7BGE - chains a and n of the 9 polymer chains in the assembly; structure by electron microscopy, 3.60 A resolution.

== Chain a ==
Molecule: 16S ribosomal RNA
Organism: Staphylococcus aureus subsp. aureus NCTC 8325
Sequence (1556 nucleotides; each row starts with the number of its first residue):
     1 UUUUCUGGAG AGUUUGAUCC UGGCUCAGGA UGAACGCUGG CGGCGUGCCU AAUACAUGCA
    61 AGUCGAGCGA ACGGACGAGA AGCUUGCUUC UCUGAUGUUA GCGGCGGACG GGUGAGUAAC
   121 ACGUGGAUAA CCUACCUAUA AGACUGGGAU AACUUCGGGA AACCGUAGCU AAUACCGGAU
   181 AAUAUUUUGA ACCGCAUGGU UCAAAAGUGA AAGACGGUCU UGCUGUCACU UAUAGAUGGA
   241 UCCGCGCUGC AUUAGCUAGU UGGUAAGGUA ACGGCUUACC AAGGCAACGA UGCAUAGCCG
   301 ACCUGAGAGG GUGAUCGGCC ACACUGGAAC UGAGACACGG UCCAGACUCC UACGGGAGGC
   361 AGCAGUAGGG AAUCUUCCGC AAUGGGCGAA AGCCUGACGG AGCAACGCCG CGUGAGUGAU
   421 GAAGGUCUUC GGAUCGUAAA ACUCUGUUAU UAGGGAAGAA CAUAUGUGUA AGUAACUGUG
   481 CACAUCUUGA CGGUACCUAA UCAGAAAGCC ACGGCUAACU ACGUGCCAGC AGCCGCGGUA
   541 AUACGUAGGU GGCAAGCGUU AUCCGGAAUU AUUGGGCGUA AAGCGCGCGU AGGCGGUUUU
   601 UUAAGUCUGA UGUGAAAGCC CACGGCUCAA CCGUGGAGGG UCAUUGGAAA CUGGAAAACU
   661 UGAGUGCAGA AGAGGAAAGU GGAAUUCCAU GUGUAGCGGU GAAAUGCGCA GAGAUAUGGA
   721 GGAACACCAG UGGCGAAGGC GACUUUCUGG UCUGUAACUG ACGCUGAUGU GCGAAAGCGU
   781 GGGGAUCAAA CAGGAUUAGA UACCCUGGUA GUCCACGCCG UAAACGAUGA GUGCUAAGUG
   841 UUAGGGGGUU UCCCGCCCCU UAGUGCUGCA GCUAACGCAU UAAGCACUCC GCCUGGGGAG
   901 UACGACCGCA AGGUUGAAAC UCAAAGGAAU UGACGGGGAC CCGCACAAGC GGUGGAGCAU
   961 GUGGUUUAAU UCGAAGCAAC GCGAAGAACC UUACCAAAUC UUGACAUCCU UUGACAACUC
  1021 UAGAGAUAGA GCCUUCCCCU UCGGGGGACA AAGUGACAGG UGGUGCAUGG UUGUCGUCAG
  1081 CUCGUGUCGU GAGAUGUUGG GUUAAGUCCC GCAACGAGCG CAACCCUUAA GCUUAGUUGC
  1141 CAUCAUUAAG UUGGGCACUC UAAGUUGACU GCCGGUGACA AACCGGAGGA AGGUGGGGAU
  1201 GACGUCAAAU CAUCAUGCCC CUUAUGAUUU GGGCUACACA CGUGCUACAA UGGACAAUAC
  1261 AAAGGGCAGC GAAACCGCGA GGUCAAGCAA AUCCCAUAAA GUUGUUCUCA GUUCGGAUUG
  1321 UAGUCUGCAA CUCGACUACA UGAAGCUGGA AUCGCUAGUA AUCGUAGAUC AGCAUGCUAC
  1381 GGUGAAUACG UUCCCGGGUC UUGUACACAC CGCCCGUCAC ACCACGAGAG UUUGUAACAC
  1441 CCGAAGCCGG UGGAGUAACC UUUUAGGAGC UAGCCGUCGA AGGUGGGACA AAUGAUUGGG
  1501 GUGAAGUCGU AACAAGGUAG CCGUAUCGGA AGGUGCGGCU GGAUCACCUC CUUUCU
Unresolved in the structure: 1-936, 1402-1556

== Chain n ==
Name: 30S ribosomal protein S14 type Z
Organism: Staphylococcus aureus (strain NCTC 8325)
Reference sequence: Q2FW19 (RS14Z_STAA8); residues 1-61 here = UniProt positions 1-61
Sequence (61 residues; each row starts with the number of its first residue):
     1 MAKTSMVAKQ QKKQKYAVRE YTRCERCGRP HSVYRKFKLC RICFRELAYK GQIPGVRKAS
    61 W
Unresolved in the structure: 1-2
Swiss-Prot annotation at these positions:
  - binding site (Zn(2+)): Cys24, Cys27, Cys40, Cys43

== Interface between chain a and chain n ==
Pairs across the interface - 72 pairs, chain a then chain n:
  G983(a) with Arg29(n), hydrogen bond to the sugar; Arg41(n), salt bridge to the phosphate
  A984(a) with Arg29(n), salt bridge to the phosphate; His31(n), stacking on the base; Ser32(n), phosphate contact; Arg41(n), salt bridge to the phosphate
  A985(a) with Ser32(n), sugar contact; Tyr34(n), base contact; Arg41(n), base contact
  G986(a) with His31(n), salt bridge to the phosphate; Ser32(n), hydrogen bond to the phosphate
  A987(a) with His31(n), salt bridge to the phosphate
  C989(a) with Tyr16(n), base contact; Val18(n), hydrogen bond to the base; Arg19(n), hydrogen bond to the base
  C990(a) with Arg19(n), hydrogen bond to the sugar; Tyr21(n), sugar contact
  U991(a) with Met6(n), phosphate contact; Lys9(n), salt bridge to the phosphate; Tyr21(n), sugar contact; Pro30(n), sugar contact
  U992(a) with Pro30(n), phosphate contact
  A993(a) with Lys3(n), sugar contact; Met6(n), phosphate contact
  A1004(a) with Ser5(n), base contact
  C1005(a) with Thr4(n), base contact; Ala8(n), sugar contact
  G1059(a) with Thr4(n), phosphate contact
  G1060(a) with Lys3(n), phosphate contact; Thr4(n), hydrogen bond to the phosphate
  U1061(a) with Lys3(n), hydrogen bond to the sugar; Gly28(n), base contact
  G1062(a) with Lys3(n), salt bridge to the phosphate
  U1071(a) with Arg45(n), hydrogen bond to the phosphate
  U1072(a) with Arg45(n), salt bridge to the phosphate
  C1126(a) with Lys58(n), sugar contact; Ser60(n), hydrogen bond to the base
  U1127(a) with Ser60(n), sugar contact
  G1197(a) with Ser60(n), base contact
  G1198(a) with Ala59(n), hydrogen bond to the sugar; Ser60(n), base contact; Trp61(n), sugar contact
  A1199(a) with Arg57(n), hydrogen bond to the phosphate; Ala59(n), sugar contact
  U1200(a) with Arg57(n), salt bridge to the phosphate
  U1213(a) with Cys27(n), hydrogen bond to the base; Gly28(n), sugar contact; Arg29(n), hydrogen bond to the sugar; Ile42(n), base contact
  C1214(a) with Lys3(n), phosphate contact; Cys27(n), sugar contact
  A1227(a) with Lys3(n), salt bridge to the phosphate; Ser5(n), hydrogen bond to the phosphate
  U1228(a) with Ser5(n), hydrogen bond to the phosphate; Met6(n), phosphate contact; Lys9(n), salt bridge to the phosphate
  U1229(a) with Lys9(n), salt bridge to the phosphate
  U1230(a) with Arg19(n), salt bridge to the phosphate
  G1327(a) with Val18(n), sugar contact
  C1328(a) with Lys15(n), base contact; Tyr16(n), hydrogen bond to the sugar; Ala17(n), phosphate contact
  A1329(a) with Tyr16(n), base contact
  U1369(a) with Val33(n), sugar contact; Tyr34(n), phosphate contact; Arg35(n), hydrogen bond to the phosphate; Lys36(n), phosphate contact
  C1370(a) with Thr22(n), hydrogen bond to the phosphate; Arg35(n), salt bridge to the phosphate
  A1371(a) with Val18(n), base contact
  A1379(a) with Trp61(n), phosphate contact
  C1380(a) with Trp61(n), phosphate contact
Other interface residues (no listed pair), chain a (40 interface residues in all): A1026, A1368
Other interface residues (no listed pair), chain n (34 interface residues in all): Gln14, Arg23, Cys43

== Overview ==
40 residues of chain a face 34 of chain n across their interface; the contacts include 18 hydrogen bonds, 14
salt bridges and 1 aromatic stacking contact. Polar contacts include C989(a)-Val18(n), C989(a)-Arg19(n) and
C1126(a)-Ser60(n). UniProt lists 4 Zn2+-binding residues on chain n.
Here chain a is 16S ribosomal RNA (Staphylococcus aureus subsp. aureus NCTC 8325) and chain n is 30S ribosomal
protein S14 type Z (Staphylococcus aureus (strain NCTC 8325)). Entry 7BGE (Staphylococcus aureus 30S ribosomal
subunit in presence of spermidine (head only)) was determined by electron microscopy.
